Entry 8DR4 (electron microscopy, 2.45 A resolution); this record covers chains A and E of the 12 polymer chains in the assembly.

# Chain A
Name: Replication factor C subunit 1
Organism: Saccharomyces cerevisiae
UniProt: P38630 (RFC1_YEAST); residues 1-861 here = UniProt positions 1-861
Chain sequence (918 residues; each row starts with the number of its first residue):
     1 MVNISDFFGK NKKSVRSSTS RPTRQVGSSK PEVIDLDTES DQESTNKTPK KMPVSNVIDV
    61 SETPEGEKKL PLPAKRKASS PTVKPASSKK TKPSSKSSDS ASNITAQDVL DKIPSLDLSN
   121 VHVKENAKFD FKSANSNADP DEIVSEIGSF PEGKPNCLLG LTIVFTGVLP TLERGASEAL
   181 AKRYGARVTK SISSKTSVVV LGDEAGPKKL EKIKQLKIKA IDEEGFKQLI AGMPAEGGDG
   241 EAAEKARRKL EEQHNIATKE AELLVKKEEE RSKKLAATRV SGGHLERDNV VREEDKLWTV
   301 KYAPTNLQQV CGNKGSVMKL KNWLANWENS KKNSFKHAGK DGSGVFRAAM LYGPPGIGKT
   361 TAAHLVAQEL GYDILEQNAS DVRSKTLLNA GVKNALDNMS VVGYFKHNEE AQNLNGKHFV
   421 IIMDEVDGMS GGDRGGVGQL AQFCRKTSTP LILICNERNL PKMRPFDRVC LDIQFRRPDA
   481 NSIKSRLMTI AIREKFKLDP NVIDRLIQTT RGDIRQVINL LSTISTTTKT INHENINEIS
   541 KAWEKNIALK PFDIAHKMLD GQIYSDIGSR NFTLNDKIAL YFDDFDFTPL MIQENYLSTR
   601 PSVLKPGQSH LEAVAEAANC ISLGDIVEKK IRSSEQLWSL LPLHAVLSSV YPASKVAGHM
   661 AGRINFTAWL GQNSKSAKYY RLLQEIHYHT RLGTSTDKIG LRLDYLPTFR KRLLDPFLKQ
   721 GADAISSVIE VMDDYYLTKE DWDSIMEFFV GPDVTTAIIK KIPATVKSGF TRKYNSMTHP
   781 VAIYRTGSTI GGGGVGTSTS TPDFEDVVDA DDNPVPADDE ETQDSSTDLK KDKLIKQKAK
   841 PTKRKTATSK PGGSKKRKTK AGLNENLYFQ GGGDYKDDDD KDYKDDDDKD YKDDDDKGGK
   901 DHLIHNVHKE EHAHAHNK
Disordered / not traced: 1-289, 787-918
Construct notes: expression tag (862-918)
Metal / ion sites: Mg2+: T360 (together with ATP-gamma-S)
Small-molecule neighbours: ATP-gamma-S (AGS; phosphothiophosphoric acid-adenylate ester): T299, Y302, A303, P304, Q309, V310, C311, P354, P355, G356, I357, G358, K359, T360, T361, N456, R486, I514, R515, I518
Swiss-Prot annotation at these positions:
  - motif (Nuclear localization signal): K830 to L834, K855 to K860
  - binding site (ATP): T299, C311, G353 to T361, N456
  - modified residue: T38 (Phosphothreonine), S40 (Phosphoserine), T63 (Phosphothreonine)
  - mutagenesis: D427 (D427H: In cs mutant CDC44-2; causes cell cycle arrest), G436 (G436R: In cs mutant CDC44-3/4; causes cell cycle arrest), G512 (G512A: In cs mutant CDC44-9; no effect), D513 (D513N: In cs mutants CDC44-1/5/8 and CDC44-9; causes cell cycle arrest)

# Chain E
Name: Replication factor C subunit 5
Organism: Saccharomyces cerevisiae
UniProt: P38251 (RFC5_YEAST); residue numbers follow UniProt; this construct covers 1-354
Chain sequence (354 residues; each row starts with the number of its first residue):
     1 MSLWVDKYRP KSLNALSHNE ELTNFLKSLS DQPRDLPHLL LYGPNGTGKK TRCMALLESI
    61 FGPGVYRLKI DVRQFVTASN RKLELNVVSS PYHLEITPSD MGNNDRIVIQ ELLKEVAQME
   121 QVDFQDSKDG LAHRYKCVII NEANSLTKDA QAALRRTMEK YSKNIRLIMV CDSMSPIIAP
   181 IKSRCLLIRC PAPSDSEIST ILSDVVTNER IQLETKDILK RIAQASNGNL RVSLLMLESM
   241 ALNNELALKS SSPIIKPDWI IVIHKLTRKI VKERSVNSLI ECRAVLYDLL AHCIPANIIL
   301 KELTFSLLDV ETLNTTNKSS IIEYSSVFDE RLSLGNKAIF HLEGFIAKVM CCLD
Disordered / not traced: 1, 354
Small-molecule neighbours:
  - ATP-gamma-S (AGS; phosphothiophosphoric acid-adenylate ester): R155, E159, P180, R184
  - GDP (guanosine-5'-diphosphate): V5, D6, R9, P10, A15, L16, S17, H18, P44, N45, G46, T47, G48, K49, K50, T51, R52, I201, L230, R231, L234
Swiss-Prot annotation at these positions:
  - binding site (ATP): V5, S17, G43 to T51, R231

# Chain A / chain E interface
Residue-residue contacts (109; chain A residue first):
  L590(A) with K337(E)
  Q593(A) with R283(E), hydrogen bond (backbone-side chain); F340(E); E343(E), hydrogen bond
  E594(A) with R283(E), salt bridge
  Y596(A) with R283(E); E343(E), hydrogen bond
  L597(A) with V276(E); L279(E), hydrophobic; I280(E); R283(E); E343(E)
  H610(A) with V276(E)
  L611(A) with M350(E); C351(E), hydrogen bond (backbone-side chain)
  E612(A) with C351(E)
  V614(A) with L279(E), hydrophobic
  A615(A) with A347(E), hydrophobic; K348(E); C351(E), hydrophobic
  A618(A) with G344(E)
  N619(A) with R331(E), hydrogen bond
  I621(A) with F340(E), hydrophobic
  S622(A) with R331(E), hydrogen bond; H341(E), hydrogen bond
  L623(A) with R331(E)
  D625(A) with G335(E); N336(E), hydrogen bond (side chain-backbone); K337(E), hydrogen bond (side chain-backbone); F340(E); H341(E), salt bridge
  I626(A) with R331(E); L334(E)
  E628(A) with K337(E)
  K629(A) with S333(E); L334(E); G335(E), hydrogen bond (side chain-backbone); N336(E)
  W669(A) with Y287(E); K337(E); I339(E)
  Q672(A) with Y287(E); A291(E)
  K675(A) with A291(E); H292(E)
  S676(A) with L290(E); A291(E)
  Y679(A) with A291(E); C293(E), hydrogen bond (backbone-side chain)
  Y680(A) with C293(E), hydrogen bond (backbone-side chain)
  L683(A) with C293(E), hydrophobic
  Q684(A) with D100(E), hydrogen bond
  Y688(A) with I70(E); N86(E); D100(E), hydrogen bond
  R691(A) with V88(E); E95(E), salt bridge
  L692(A) with L68(E); I70(E), hydrophobic
  G693(A) with D6(E); R9(E), hydrogen bond (backbone-side chain)
  T694(A) with D6(E)
  S695(A) with D6(E); R9(E); K50(E), hydrogen bond (backbone-side chain); R231(E), hydrogen bond (backbone-side chain)
  T696(A) with K50(E); R231(E)
  D697(A) with E142(E)
  I699(A) with P295(E), hydrophobic
  R702(A) with D258(E), salt bridge; H292(E), hydrogen bond (side chain-backbone); C293(E); I294(E)
  L703(A) with W259(E); I294(E), hydrophobic
  D704(A) with R231(E), salt bridge; V232(E); L235(E)
  Y705(A) with L3(E), hydrophobic; V5(E); D6(E), hydrogen bond; R231(E); L235(E)
  T708(A) with L3(E); L235(E), hydrogen bond (side chain-backbone); E238(E); S239(E), hydrogen bond
  F709(A) with L3(E), hydrophobic
  K711(A) with S239(E); N243(E), hydrogen bond
  R712(A) with W4(E); E238(E), salt bridge; L242(E)
  D734(A) with S2(E), hydrogen bond (side chain-backbone)
  Y735(A) with S2(E), hydrogen bond; L3(E), hydrogen bond (side chain-backbone); D6(E), hydrogen bond
  E747(A) with H292(E)
  F748(A) with H292(E); C293(E), hydrophobic
  F749(A) with D258(E)
  V750(A) with D258(E), hydrogen bond (backbone-side chain); D288(E); H292(E)
  G751(A) with V262(E)
  D753(A) with D258(E)
  I783(A) with I70(E), hydrophobic; N86(E)
Interface residues without a listed pair, chain A (59 interface residues in all): S598, E616, A668, D715, P752, A782
Interface residues without a listed pair, chain E (62 interface residues in all): T51, K69, V72, T97, N141, I255, P257, I261, R274, S275, F328

# Overview
59 residues of chain A and 62 residues of chain E are in contact; the contacts include 27 hydrogen bonds and 6
salt bridges. Polar contacts include E594(A)-R283(E), D625(A)-H341(E) and R691(A)-E95(E). Ligands of chain A:
ATP-gamma-S. Ligands of chain E: ATP-gamma-S and GDP.
Here chain A is Replication factor C subunit 1 and chain E is Replication factor C subunit 5, both from
Saccharomyces cerevisiae. Entry 8DR4 (Open state of RFC:PCNA bound to a 3' ss/dsDNA junction (DNA2) without
NTD) was determined by electron microscopy (same publication as 8DQW, 8DQX, 8DQZ, 8DR0, 8DR1, 8DR3 and 3
further entries).
